Entry 8UY2 (X-ray diffraction, 2.83 A resolution); this record covers chains C and D of the 4 polymer chains in the assembly.

Chain C (and D):
Protein: Methylenetetrahydrofolate reductase-like protein
From: Thermochaetoides thermophila DSM 1495
Notes: EC 1.5.1.20; chain D of this document is another copy of the same molecule, construct and numbering; everything in this record applies to it too
UniProtKB: G0S5U9 (G0S5U9_CHATD); numbering as in UniProt (aligned over 1-614)
Chain sequence (617 residues; numbered -2 to 614; the number before each row is that of its first residue; numbers below 1 keep their minus sign (Ser-2 is residue -2)):
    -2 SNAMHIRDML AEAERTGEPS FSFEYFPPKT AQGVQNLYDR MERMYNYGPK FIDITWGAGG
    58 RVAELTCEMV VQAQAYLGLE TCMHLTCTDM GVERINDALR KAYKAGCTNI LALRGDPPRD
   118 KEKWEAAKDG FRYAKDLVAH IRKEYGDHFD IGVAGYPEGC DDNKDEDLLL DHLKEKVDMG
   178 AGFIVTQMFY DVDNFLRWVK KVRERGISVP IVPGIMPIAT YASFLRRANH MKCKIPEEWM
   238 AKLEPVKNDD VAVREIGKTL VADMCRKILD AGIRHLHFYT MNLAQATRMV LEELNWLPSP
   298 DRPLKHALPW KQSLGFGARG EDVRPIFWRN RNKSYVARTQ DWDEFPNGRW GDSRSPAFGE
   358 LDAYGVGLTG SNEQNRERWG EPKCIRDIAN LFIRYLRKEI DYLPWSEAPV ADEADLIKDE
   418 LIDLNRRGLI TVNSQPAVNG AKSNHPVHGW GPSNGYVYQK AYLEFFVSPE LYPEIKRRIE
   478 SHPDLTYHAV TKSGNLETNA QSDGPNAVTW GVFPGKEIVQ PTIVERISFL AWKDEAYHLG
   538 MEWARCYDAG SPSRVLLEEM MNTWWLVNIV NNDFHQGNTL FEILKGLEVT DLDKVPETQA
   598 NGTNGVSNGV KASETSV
Not modelled in the structure: -2 to -1, 296-336, 594-614 (chain D: 296-335, 595-614)
Sequence notes: expression tag (-2 to 0); engineered mutation Ala315 (Arg in G0S5U9)
Ligand contacts:
  - FAD (flavin-adenine dinucleotide): Thr52, Trp53, Ala55, His81, Thr83, Asp86, Leu108, Ala109, Leu110, Arg111, Gly112, Asp113, Tyr130, Ala131, Lys132, Ala151, Gly152, Tyr153, Asn160, Lys161, Leu166, His169, Glu172, Lys173, Val182, Thr183, Gln184, Tyr276, Tyr361
  - S-adenosylmethionine (SAM), molecule 1: Thr217, Asn245, Asp246, Asp247, Val248, Phe342, Pro343, Asn344, Ala408, Glu410, Gly446, Trp447, Gly448, Pro449, Lys513, Val516, Pro518
  - S-adenosylmethionine (SAM), molecule 2: Asn344, Trp347, Phe389, Tyr392, Leu393, Leu400, Ser403, Glu404, Val407, Ala408, Glu410, Ala411, Leu418, Thr428, Val429, Asn430, Ser431, Gln432, Gln456, Tyr459, Thr506, Thr519
What the authors report for this chain:
  - binding site for flavin-adenine dinucleotide: Tyr361
  - binding site for S-adenosylmethionine: Phe342, Trp447

Chain C / chain D interface:
Contacting residue pairs - 48 pairs, chain C then chain D:
  Asn451(C) - Asp481(D)
  Tyr453(C) - Asp570(D)  hydrogen bond
  Tyr453(C) - Phe571(D)  hydrophobic
  Tyr453(C) - His572(D)
  Tyr455(C) - Tyr455(D)
  Tyr455(C) - Phe571(D)
  Lys457(C) - Val509(D)
  Lys457(C) - Phe510(D)
  Lys457(C) - Lys513(D)
  Asp481(C) - Asn451(D)
  Asp481(C) - Pro511(D)
  Pro502(C) - Gly512(D)
  Pro502(C) - Lys513(D)
  Pro502(C) - Glu514(D)  hydrogen bond (backbone-backbone)
  Asn503(C) - Gly512(D)
  Asn503(C) - Lys513(D)  hydrogen bond (side chain-backbone)
  Ala504(C) - Lys513(D)  hydrogen bond (backbone-backbone)
  Trp507(C) - Val509(D)  hydrophobic
  Trp507(C) - Ile515(D)  hydrophobic
  Val509(C) - Lys457(D)
  Val509(C) - Trp507(D)  hydrophobic
  Val509(C) - Phe571(D)  hydrophobic
  Phe510(C) - Lys457(D)
  Pro511(C) - Asp481(D)
  Pro511(C) - Asn569(D)
  Gly512(C) - Pro502(D)
  Gly512(C) - Asn503(D)  hydrogen bond (backbone-side chain)
  Gly512(C) - Asn569(D)  hydrogen bond (backbone-side chain)
  Lys513(C) - Pro502(D)
  Lys513(C) - Asn503(D)  hydrogen bond (backbone-side chain)
  Lys513(C) - Ala504(D)  hydrogen bond (backbone-backbone)
  Glu514(C) - Pro502(D)  hydrogen bond (backbone-backbone)
  Glu514(C) - Gln517(D)
  Glu514(C) - Ile520(D)
  Ile515(C) - Trp507(D)  hydrophobic
  Ile515(C) - Ile515(D)  hydrophobic
  Ile515(C) - Gln517(D)  hydrogen bond (backbone-side chain)
  Gln517(C) - Glu514(D)
  Gln517(C) - Ile515(D)  hydrogen bond (side chain-backbone)
  Gln517(C) - Gln517(D)
  Ile520(C) - Glu514(D)
  Asn569(C) - Pro511(D)
  Asn569(C) - Gly512(D)  hydrogen bond (side chain-backbone)
  Asp570(C) - Tyr453(D)  hydrogen bond
  Phe571(C) - Tyr453(D)  hydrophobic
  Phe571(C) - Tyr455(D)
  Phe571(C) - Val509(D)  hydrophobic
  His572(C) - Tyr453(D)
Other interface residues (no listed pair), chain C (25 interface residues in all): Asn436, Thr483, Gly501
Other interface residues (no listed pair), chain D (25 interface residues in all): Asn436, Thr483, Gly501

Overview:
Chain C and chain D each contribute 25 residues to their interface, with 13 hydrogen bonds. Polar pairs
include Tyr453(C)-Asp570(D), Asn503(C)-Lys513(D) and Gly512(C)-Asn503(D). Bound to chain C: flavin-adenine
dinucleotide and S-adenosylmethionine. The paper reports a binding site for S-adenosylmethionine at Phe342(C)
and Trp447(C); a binding site for flavin-adenine dinucleotide at Tyr361(C).
Chain C and chain D are both Methylenetetrahydrofolate reductase-like protein (Thermochaetoides thermophila
DSM 1495); the structure, Methylenetetrahydrofolate reductase from Chaetomium thermophilum DSM 1495,
AdoMet-bound, Inhibited (T) State, was determined by X-ray diffraction, deposited together with 8UY1.
